1EAY - chains A and C; structure by X-ray diffraction, 2.00 A resolution.

== Chain A ==
Name: CHEY
Organism: Escherichia coli
Reference sequence: P06143 (CHEY_ECOLI); residues 2-129 here correspond to UniProt positions 1-128 (UniProt number = residue number - 1)
Amino-acid sequence (128 residues; numbered 2 to 129; the number before each row is that of its first residue):
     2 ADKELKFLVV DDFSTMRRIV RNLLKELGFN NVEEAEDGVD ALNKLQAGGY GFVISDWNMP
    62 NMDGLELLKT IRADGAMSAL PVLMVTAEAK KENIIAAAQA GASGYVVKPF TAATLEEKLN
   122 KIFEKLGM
What the authors report for this chain:
  - contacts within the chain: Asp57-Lys109
  - conformationally variable residues (side-chain flip): Phe14, Asp57, Tyr106

== Chain C ==
Name: CHEA
Organism: Escherichia coli
Notes: EC 2.7.3.-; fragment: chey-binding (p2) domain
Reference sequence: P07363 (CHEA_ECOLI); residues 156-228 here = UniProt positions 156-228
Amino-acid sequence (74 residues; numbered 155 to 228; the number before each row is that of its first residue):
   155 MSQSPRRIIL SRLKAGEVDL LEEELGHLTT LTDVVKGADS LSAILPGDIA EDDITAVLCF
   215 VIEADQITFE TVEV
Disordered / not traced: 155-158, 226-228

== Interface between chain A and chain C ==
Pairs across the interface (24):
  Lys92(A) - Leu182(C)
  Lys92(A) - Asp202(C)  hydrogen bond (side chain-backbone)
  Lys92(A) - Ile203(C)
  Ile95(A) - Val211(C)  hydrophobic
  Ile95(A) - Phe214(C)  hydrophobic
  Ile96(A) - Ile203(C)  hydrophobic
  Ile96(A) - Val211(C)  hydrophobic
  Ala99(A) - Ala210(C)
  Ala99(A) - Val211(C)  hydrophobic
  Gln100(A) - Asp206(C)
  Gln100(A) - Asp207(C)  hydrogen bond
  Ala103(A) - Phe214(C)
  Ser104(A) - Phe214(C)
  Gly105(A) - Phe214(C)
  Tyr106(A) - Glu178(C)  hydrogen bond
  Tyr106(A) - His181(C)  hydrogen bond
  Lys119(A) - Glu178(C)  salt bridge
  Lys122(A) - Glu171(C)  salt bridge
  Lys122(A) - Leu174(C)
  Lys126(A) - Cys213(C)  hydrogen bond (side chain-backbone)
  Lys126(A) - Phe214(C)
  Lys126(A) - Val215(C)
  Lys126(A) - Ile216(C)  hydrogen bond (side chain-backbone)
  Lys126(A) - Glu217(C)  salt bridge
Also at the interface, not in a pair above, chain A (15 interface residues in all): Ala90, Ala98, Glu125
The authors on this interface:
  - residue pairs: Lys92(A)-Asp202(C) (hydrogen bond), Gln100(A)-Asp207(C), Ser104(A)-Phe214(C), Tyr106(A)-Glu178(C), Tyr106(A)-His181(C) (hydrogen bond), Lys119(A)-Glu178(C), Lys122(A)-Ala169(C) (water-mediated contact), Lys126(A)-Cys213(C), Lys126(A)-Ile216(C)
  - interface residues, chain A: Ala90(A), Ile96(A), Ala103(A), Gly105(A)

== Overview ==
The interface between chain A and chain C involves 15 residues on one side and 16 on the other; the contacts
include 6 hydrogen bonds and 3 salt bridges. Polar pairs include Lys119(A)-Glu178(C), Lys122(A)-Glu171(C) and
Lys126(A)-Glu217(C). The authors report hydrogen bonds between Lys92(A) and Asp202(C) and Tyr106(A) and
His181(C); contacts between Gln100(A) and Asp207(C), Ser104(A) and Phe214(C) and Tyr106(A) and Glu178(C) among
others; a water-mediated contact between Lys122(A) and Ala169(C). The paper reports interface residues
Ala90(A), Ile96(A) and Ala103(A) among others; conformational variability at Phe14(A), Asp57(A) and Tyr106(A).
Here chain A is CHEY and chain C is CHEA, both from Escherichia coli. Entry 1EAY (Chey-binding (P2) domain of
chea in complex with chey from escherichia coli) was determined by X-ray diffraction.
